2C58 - chain A; structure by X-ray diffraction, 2.30 A resolution.

== Chain A ==
Protein: Acetylcholinesterase
Source organism: Torpedo californica
Notes: EC 3.1.1.7
UniProtKB: P04058 (ACES_TORCA); residues 1-537 here correspond to UniProt positions 22-558 (UniProt number = residue number + 21)
Sequence (537 residues; each row starts with the number of its first residue):
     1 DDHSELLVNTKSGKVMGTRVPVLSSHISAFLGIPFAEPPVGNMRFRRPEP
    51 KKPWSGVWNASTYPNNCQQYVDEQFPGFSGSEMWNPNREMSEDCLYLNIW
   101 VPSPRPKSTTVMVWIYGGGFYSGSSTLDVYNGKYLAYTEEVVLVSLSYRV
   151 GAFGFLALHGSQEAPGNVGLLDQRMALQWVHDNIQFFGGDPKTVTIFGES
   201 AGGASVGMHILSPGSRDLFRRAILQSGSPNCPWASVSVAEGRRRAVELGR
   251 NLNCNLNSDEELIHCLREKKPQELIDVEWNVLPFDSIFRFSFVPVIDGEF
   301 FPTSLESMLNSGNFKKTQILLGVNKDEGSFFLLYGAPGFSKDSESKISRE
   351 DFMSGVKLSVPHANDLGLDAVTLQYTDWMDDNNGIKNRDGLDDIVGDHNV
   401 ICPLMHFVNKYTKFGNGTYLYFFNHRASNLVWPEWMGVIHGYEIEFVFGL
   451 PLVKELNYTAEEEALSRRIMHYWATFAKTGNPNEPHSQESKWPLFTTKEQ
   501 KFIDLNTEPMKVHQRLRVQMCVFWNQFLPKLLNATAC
Unresolved in the structure: 1-3, 537
Modified positions: Ser-200 (o-acetylserine; OAS)
Curated features (UniProtKB/Swiss-Prot):
  - active site: Ser-200 (Acyl-ester intermediate), Glu-327 (Charge relay system), His-440 (Charge relay system)
  - glycosylation (N-linked (GlcNAc...) asparagine): Asn-59, Asn-416, Asn-457, Asn-533
Disulfides: Cys-67/Cys-94, Cys-254/Cys-265, Cys-402/Cys-521
Covalently attached groups: N-acetylglucosamine (NAG) linked to Asn-59, Asn-416
Ligand contacts:
  - acetylthiocholine (AT3): Tyr-70, Tyr-121, Trp-279, Phe-330, Phe-331, Tyr-334
  - 2-(trimethylammonium)ethyl thiol (ETM): Trp-84, Gly-117, Gly-118, Tyr-130, Glu-199, Ser-200, Phe-330, Phe-331, His-440, Tyr-442
From the paper describing this entry:
  - catalytic residues: Ser-200
  - binding site for 2-(trimethylammonium)ethyl thiol: Trp-84, Gly-118, Glu-199, Ser-200, Phe-330
  - conformationally variable residues (side-chain flip): Phe-330
  - binding site for acetylthiocholine: Tyr-70, Tyr-121, Trp-279
  - catalytic residues: Glu-327 (citing earlier work)

== In short ==
Chain A binds 2-(trimethylammonium)ethyl thiol and acetylthiocholine. N-acetylglucosamine is covalently linked
to Asn-59 and Asn-416. From UniProt: 3 active-site residues. The paper reports catalytic residues Ser-200 and
Glu-327; a binding site for 2-(trimethylammonium)ethyl thiol at Trp-84, Gly-118 and Glu-199 among others.
Chain A is Acetylcholinesterase (Torpedo californica); the structure, Torpedo californica acetylcholinesterase
in complex with 20mM acetylthiocholine, was determined by X-ray diffraction together with 2C4H, 2C5F and 2C5G
from the same study.
